7PIU - chains B and G of the 6 polymer chains in the assembly; structure by electron microscopy, 2.58 A resolution.

== Chain B ==
Protein: Guanine nucleotide-binding protein G(I)/G(S)/G(T) subunit beta-1
From: Rattus norvegicus
UniProt: P54311 (GBB1_RAT); numbering as in UniProt (aligned over 2-340)
Amino-acid sequence (345 residues; each row starts with the number of its first residue; numbers below 1 keep their minus sign (Gly-4 is residue -4)):
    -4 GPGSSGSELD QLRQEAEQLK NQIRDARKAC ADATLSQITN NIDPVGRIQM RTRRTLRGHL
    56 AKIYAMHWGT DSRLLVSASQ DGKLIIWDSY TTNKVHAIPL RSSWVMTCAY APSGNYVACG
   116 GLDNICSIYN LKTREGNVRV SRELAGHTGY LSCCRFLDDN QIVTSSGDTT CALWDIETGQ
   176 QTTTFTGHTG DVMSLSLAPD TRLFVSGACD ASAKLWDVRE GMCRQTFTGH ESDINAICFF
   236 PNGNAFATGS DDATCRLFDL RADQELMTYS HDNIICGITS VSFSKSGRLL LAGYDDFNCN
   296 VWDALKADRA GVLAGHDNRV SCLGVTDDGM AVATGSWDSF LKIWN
Not modelled in the structure: -4 to 3
Construct notes: expression tag (-4 to 1)

== Chain G ==
Protein: Guanine nucleotide-binding protein G(I)/G(S)/G(O) subunit gamma-2
From: Bos taurus
UniProt: P63212 (GBG2_BOVIN); numbering as in UniProt (aligned over 1-71)
Amino-acid sequence (71 residues; each row starts with the number of its first residue):
     1 MASNNTASIA QARKLVEQLK MEANIDRIKV SKAAADLMAY CEAHAKEDPL LTPVPASENP
    61 FREKKFFCAI L
Not modelled in the structure: 1-8, 64-71

== How chain B and chain G interact ==
Contacting residue pairs (88):
  Leu4(B) - Ala12(G)  hydrophobic
  Leu7(B) - Arg13(G)
  Leu7(B) - Val16(G)
  Glu10(B) - Val16(G)
  Glu10(B) - Lys20(G)  salt bridge
  Ala11(B) - Leu15(G)  hydrophobic
  Ala11(B) - Leu19(G)
  Leu14(B) - Val16(G)
  Leu14(B) - Leu19(G)  hydrophobic
  Leu14(B) - Lys20(G)
  Lys15(B) - Leu19(G)
  Ile18(B) - Leu19(G)  hydrophobic
  Ile18(B) - Ala23(G)  hydrophobic
  Ile18(B) - Arg27(G)
  Ala21(B) - Arg27(G)
  Arg22(B) - Arg27(G)
  Cys25(B) - Ile28(G)
  Cys25(B) - Lys29(G)
  Cys25(B) - Val30(G)  hydrogen bond (backbone-backbone)
  Ala26(B) - Val30(G)  hydrophobic
  Asp27(B) - Lys29(G)
  Asp27(B) - Val30(G)
  Asp27(B) - Ser31(G)
  Ala28(B) - Val30(G)
  Leu30(B) - Ala34(G)  hydrophobic
  Ile33(B) - Met38(G)
  Ile37(B) - Met38(G)  hydrophobic
  Val40(B) - Leu51(G)  hydrophobic
  Ile43(B) - Leu51(G)
  Met45(B) - Leu50(G)  hydrophobic
  Arg46(B) - Arg62(G)
  Arg48(B) - Phe61(G)
  Arg48(B) - Arg62(G)
  Arg49(B) - Phe61(G)
  Arg49(B) - Arg62(G)
  Ser84(B) - Phe61(G)
  Tyr85(B) - Pro60(G)
  Tyr85(B) - Phe61(G)  hydrophobic
  Met217(B) - Met21(G)  hydrophobic
  Cys218(B) - Gln18(G)  hydrogen bond (backbone-side chain)
  Cys218(B) - Met21(G)
  Arg219(B) - Glu22(G)
  Gln220(B) - Glu22(G)
  Thr221(B) - Glu22(G)  hydrogen bond
  Phe235(B) - Leu37(G)  hydrophobic
  Phe235(B) - Tyr40(G)  hydrophobic
  Phe235(B) - Cys41(G)  hydrophobic
  Pro236(B) - Tyr40(G)
  Asn237(B) - Tyr40(G)
  Ala240(B) - Leu37(G)  hydrophobic
  Asp254(B) - Ala33(G)
  Asp254(B) - Leu37(G)
  Arg256(B) - Asp26(G)
  Arg256(B) - Arg27(G)
  Arg256(B) - Ile28(G)  hydrogen bond (backbone-backbone)
  Arg256(B) - Lys32(G)
  Arg256(B) - Asp36(G)  salt bridge
  Ala257(B) - Arg27(G)
  Ala257(B) - Ile28(G)
  Ala257(B) - Ala33(G)  hydrophobic
  Asp258(B) - Ile25(G)
  Asp258(B) - Arg27(G)  salt bridge
  Gln259(B) - Val30(G)
  Leu261(B) - Val30(G)  hydrophobic
  Leu261(B) - Leu37(G)  hydrophobic
  Ser279(B) - Asp48(G)
  Ser279(B) - Leu50(G)
  Lys280(B) - Asp48(G)
  Ser281(B) - Tyr40(G)
  Ser281(B) - Cys41(G)
  Ser281(B) - His44(G)
  Ser281(B) - Asp48(G)  hydrogen bond
  Gly282(B) - Cys41(G)
  Arg283(B) - Cys41(G)  hydrogen bond (backbone-side chain)
  Arg283(B) - Leu51(G)
  Leu284(B) - Leu51(G)  hydrophobic
  Leu300(B) - Cys41(G)  hydrophobic
  Asp323(B) - Pro49(G)
  Gly324(B) - Pro49(G)
  Gly324(B) - Leu50(G)
  Met325(B) - Pro49(G)  hydrophobic
  Met325(B) - Leu50(G)
  Met325(B) - Pro60(G)
  Ala326(B) - Phe61(G)  hydrophobic
  Val327(B) - Leu50(G)  hydrophobic
  Ile338(B) - Phe61(G)  hydrophobic
  Asn340(B) - Asn59(G)  hydrogen bond
  Asn340(B) - Phe61(G)
Also at the interface, not in a pair above, chain B (59 interface residues in all): Gln17, Ala24, Thr47, Trp63, Leu252, Val320
Also at the interface, not in a pair above, chain G (39 interface residues in all): Ile9, Ala45, Glu47, Val54, Glu58

== In short ==
Chain B and chain G form an interface of 59 and 39 residues respectively, with 7 hydrogen bonds and 3 salt
bridges. Polar pairs include Glu10(B)-Lys20(G), Arg256(B)-Asp36(G) and Asp258(B)-Arg27(G).
Here chain B is Guanine nucleotide-binding protein G(I)/G(S)/G(T) subunit beta-1 (Rattus norvegicus) and chain
G is Guanine nucleotide-binding protein G(I)/G(S)/G(O) subunit gamma-2 (Bos taurus). Entry 7PIU (Cryo-EM
structure of the agonist setmelanotide bound to the active melanocortin-4 receptor (MC4R) in complex with ...)
was determined by electron microscopy, deposited together with 7PIV.
